PDB entry 4IQJ | X-ray diffraction, 3.20 A resolution | chains B and C of the 16 polymer chains in the assembly

# Chain B (and C)
Name: DNA polymerase III subunit alpha
From: Thermus aquaticus
Notes: EC 2.7.7.7; fragment: DNA polymerase III subunit alpha; chain C of this document is another copy of the same molecule, construct and numbering; everything in this record applies to it too
Reference sequence: Q9XDH5 (DPO3A_THEAQ); residues 1-1220 here = UniProt positions 1-1220
Chain sequence (1220 residues; each row starts with the number of its first residue):
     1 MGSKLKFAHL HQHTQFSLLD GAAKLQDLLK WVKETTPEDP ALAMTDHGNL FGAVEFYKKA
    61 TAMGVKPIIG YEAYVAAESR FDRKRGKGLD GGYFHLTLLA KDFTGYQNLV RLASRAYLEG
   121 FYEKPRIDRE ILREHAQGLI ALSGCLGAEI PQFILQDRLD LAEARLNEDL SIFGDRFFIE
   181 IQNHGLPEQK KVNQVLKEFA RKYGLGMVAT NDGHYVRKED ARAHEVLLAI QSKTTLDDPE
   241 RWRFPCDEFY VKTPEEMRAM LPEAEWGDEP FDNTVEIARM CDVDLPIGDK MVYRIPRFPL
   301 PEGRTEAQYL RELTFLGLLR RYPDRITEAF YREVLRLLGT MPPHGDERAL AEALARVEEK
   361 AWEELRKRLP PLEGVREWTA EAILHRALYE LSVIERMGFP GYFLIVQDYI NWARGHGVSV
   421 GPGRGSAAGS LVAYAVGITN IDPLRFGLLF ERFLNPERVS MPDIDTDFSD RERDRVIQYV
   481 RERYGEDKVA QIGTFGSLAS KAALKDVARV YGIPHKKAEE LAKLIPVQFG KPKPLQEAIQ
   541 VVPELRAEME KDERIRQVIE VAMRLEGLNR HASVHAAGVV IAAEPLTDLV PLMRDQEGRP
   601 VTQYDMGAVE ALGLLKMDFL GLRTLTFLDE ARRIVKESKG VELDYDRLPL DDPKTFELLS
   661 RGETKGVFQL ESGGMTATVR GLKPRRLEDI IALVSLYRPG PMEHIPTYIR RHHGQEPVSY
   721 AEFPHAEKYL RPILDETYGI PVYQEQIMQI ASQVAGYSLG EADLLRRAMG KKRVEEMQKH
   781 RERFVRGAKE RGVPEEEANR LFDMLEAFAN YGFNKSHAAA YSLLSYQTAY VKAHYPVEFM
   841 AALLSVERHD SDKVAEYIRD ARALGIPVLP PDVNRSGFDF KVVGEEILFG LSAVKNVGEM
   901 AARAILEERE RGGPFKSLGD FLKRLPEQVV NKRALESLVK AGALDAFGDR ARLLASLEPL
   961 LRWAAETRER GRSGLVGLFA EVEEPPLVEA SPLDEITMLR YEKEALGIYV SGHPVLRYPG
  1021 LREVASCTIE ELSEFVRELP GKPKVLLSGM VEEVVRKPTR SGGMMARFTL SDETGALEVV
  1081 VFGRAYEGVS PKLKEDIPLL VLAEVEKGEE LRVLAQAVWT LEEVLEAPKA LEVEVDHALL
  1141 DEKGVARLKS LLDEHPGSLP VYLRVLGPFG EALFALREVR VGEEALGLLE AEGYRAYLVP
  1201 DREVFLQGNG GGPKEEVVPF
Unresolved in the structure: 1-4, 84-91, 339-345, 367-376, 495-498, 511-512, 527-531, 539-543, 1060-1062, 1107-1111 (chain C: 1-4, 84-91, 339-345, 368-376, 496-498, 539-540, 978-981, 1055-1066, 1107-1111)
Bound ions: Zn2+ site 1: His-11, His-13, Glu-72, Asp-212; Zn2+ site 2: Asp-20, His-47, His-214; Zn2+ site 3: Glu-72, His-95, Cys-145; Mg2+: Asp-463, Asp-465, Asp-618

# Chain B / chain C interface
Residue-residue contacts (8):
  Gly-971(B) / Asp-487(C)
  Arg-972(B) / Glu-482(C)  hydrogen bond (side chain-backbone)
  Arg-972(B) / Arg-483(C)
  Arg-972(B) / Glu-486(C)
  Ser-973(B) / Glu-486(C)
  Gly-974(B) / Glu-486(C)
  Val-976(B) / Arg-115(C)
  Leu-978(B) / Glu-134(C)
Also at the interface, not in a pair above, chain B (7 interface residues in all): Gly-977
Also at the interface, not in a pair above, chain C (7 interface residues in all): Gly-485

# In short
Chain B and chain C each contribute 7 residues to their interface, with 1 hydrogen bond. The hydrogen-bonded
pair is Arg-972(B)/Glu-482(C). His-11(B), His-13(B), Glu-72(B) and Asp-212(B) coordinate Zn2+ site 1.
Asp-20(B), His-47(B) and His-214(B) coordinate Zn2+ site 2.
Chain B and chain C are both DNA polymerase III subunit alpha (Thermus aquaticus); the structure, Structure of
PolIIIalpha-Tauc-DNA complex suggests an atomic model of the replisome, was determined by X-ray diffraction.
